Entry 1FPG (X-ray diffraction, 2.30 A resolution); this record covers chains A and B.

== Chain A (and B) ==
Molecule: Fructose 1,6-bisphosphatase
Source organism: Sus scrofa
Notes: EC 3.1.3.11; chain B of this document is another copy of the same molecule, construct and numbering; everything in this record applies to it too
UniProt: P00636 (F16P_PIG); numbering as in UniProt (aligned over 1-335)
Sequence (335 residues; each row starts with the number of its first residue):
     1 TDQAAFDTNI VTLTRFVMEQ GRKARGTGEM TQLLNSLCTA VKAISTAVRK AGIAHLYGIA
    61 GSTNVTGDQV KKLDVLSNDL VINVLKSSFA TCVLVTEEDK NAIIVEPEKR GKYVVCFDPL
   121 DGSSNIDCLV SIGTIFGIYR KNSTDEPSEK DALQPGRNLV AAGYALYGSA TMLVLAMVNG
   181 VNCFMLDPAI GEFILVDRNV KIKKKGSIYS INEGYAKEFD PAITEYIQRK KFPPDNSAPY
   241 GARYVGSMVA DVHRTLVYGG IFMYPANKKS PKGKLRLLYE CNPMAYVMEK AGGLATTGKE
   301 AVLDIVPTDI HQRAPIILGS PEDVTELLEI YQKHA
Disordered / not traced: 1-8, 62-71
Sequence notes: conflict Gln20 (Glu in P00636), Thr96 (Ser in P00636), Asn199 (Asp in P00636)
Ion coordination: Mn2+ site 1: Glu97, Asp118, Asp121, Glu280 (together with 2,5-anhydro-1,6-di-O-phosphono-D-glucitol); Mn2+ site 2: Glu97, Asp118, Leu120
Residues lining bound ligands:
  - 2,5-anhydro-1,6-di-O-phosphono-D-glucitol (AHG): Glu97, Asp118, Leu120, Asp121, Gly122, Ser123, Asn212, Tyr215, Tyr244, Gly246, Ser247, Met248, Phe262, Tyr264, Lys274, Leu275, Arg276, Glu280
  - adenosine monophosphate (AMP): Val17, Gln20, Gly21, Ala24, Gly26, Thr27, Gly28, Glu29, Met30, Thr31, Leu34, Lys112, Tyr113, Arg140, Val160, Met177
Curated features (UniProtKB/Swiss-Prot):
  - binding site (Mg(2+)): Glu98

== How chain A and chain B interact ==
Contacting residue pairs (94):
  Asn9(A) - Gly58(B)  hydrogen bond (backbone-backbone)
  Ile10(A) - Tyr57(B)
  Ile10(A) - Gly58(B)
  Val48(A) - Ser169(B)
  Val48(A) - Ala170(B)
  Arg49(A) - Arg49(B)
  Arg49(A) - Gly168(B)
  Arg49(A) - Ser169(B)  hydrogen bond (side chain-backbone)
  Arg49(A) - Leu186(B)
  Arg49(A) - Pro188(B)
  Lys50(A) - Ala170(B)
  Lys50(A) - Pro188(B)
  Ala51(A) - Asp187(B)
  Ala51(A) - Pro188(B)
  Gly52(A) - Asp187(B)  hydrogen bond (backbone-side chain)
  Ile53(A) - Asp187(B)  hydrogen bond (backbone-side chain)
  Ala54(A) - Ile10(B)
  Ala54(A) - Asp187(B)  hydrogen bond (backbone-side chain)
  Ala54(A) - Ile190(B)  hydrophobic
  Tyr57(A) - Ile10(B)
  Tyr57(A) - Ile194(B)  hydrophobic
  Tyr57(A) - Val196(B)
  Ile59(A) - Ile10(B)  hydrophobic
  Ile59(A) - Ile190(B)  hydrophobic
  Asp127(A) - Val257(B)
  Cys128(A) - His253(B)
  Leu129(A) - Gly168(B)
  Leu129(A) - Ser169(B)  hydrogen bond (backbone-backbone)
  Leu129(A) - Ala170(B)  hydrophobic
  Leu129(A) - Met172(B)  hydrophobic
  Val130(A) - Ser169(B)  hydrogen bond (backbone-side chain)
  Ser131(A) - Leu129(B)
  Ser131(A) - Ser131(B)
  Leu166(A) - Leu129(B)  hydrophobic
  Gly168(A) - Arg49(B)  hydrogen bond (backbone-side chain)
  Gly168(A) - Leu129(B)
  Gly168(A) - Gly168(B)
  Ser169(A) - Val48(B)
  Ser169(A) - Arg49(B)  hydrogen bond (backbone-side chain)
  Ser169(A) - Leu129(B)  hydrogen bond (backbone-backbone)
  Ser169(A) - Val130(B)
  Ser169(A) - Tyr167(B)
  Ala170(A) - Val48(B)
  Ala170(A) - Lys50(B)
  Ala170(A) - Leu129(B)
  Met172(A) - Leu129(B)  hydrophobic
  Met185(A) - Ile53(B)  hydrophobic
  Asp187(A) - Lys50(B)
  Asp187(A) - Ala51(B)
  Asp187(A) - Gly52(B)  hydrogen bond (side chain-backbone)
  Asp187(A) - Ile53(B)  hydrogen bond (side chain-backbone)
  Asp187(A) - Ala54(B)  hydrogen bond (side chain-backbone)
  Pro188(A) - Arg49(B)
  Pro188(A) - Lys50(B)
  Ile190(A) - Ala54(B)  hydrophobic
  Ile190(A) - Ile59(B)  hydrophobic
  Ile194(A) - Tyr57(B)  hydrophobic
  Val196(A) - Tyr57(B)
  Tyr209(A) - Glu213(B)
  Asn212(A) - Ala242(B)  hydrogen bond (side chain-backbone)
  Asn212(A) - Arg243(B)
  Glu213(A) - Tyr209(B)
  Glu213(A) - Glu213(B)
  Glu213(A) - Lys231(B)  salt bridge
  Gly214(A) - Pro239(B)
  Gly214(A) - Tyr240(B)
  Gly214(A) - Ala242(B)
  Ala216(A) - Lys231(B)
  Lys217(A) - Lys231(B)
  Lys217(A) - Phe232(B)
  Lys217(A) - Asn236(B)
  Lys231(A) - Glu213(B)  salt bridge
  Lys231(A) - Ala216(B)
  Lys231(A) - Lys217(B)
  Lys231(A) - Lys231(B)
  Phe232(A) - Lys217(B)
  Pro239(A) - Gly214(B)
  Tyr240(A) - Gly214(B)
  Gly241(A) - Asn212(B)
  Ala242(A) - Asn212(B)  hydrogen bond (backbone-side chain)
  Ala242(A) - Gly214(B)
  Ala242(A) - Tyr244(B)
  Arg243(A) - Asn212(B)
  Arg243(A) - Tyr244(B)
  Arg243(A) - Val245(B)
  Arg243(A) - Gly246(B)
  Tyr244(A) - Ala242(B)
  Tyr244(A) - Arg243(B)
  Tyr244(A) - Tyr244(B)  hydrogen bond (backbone-backbone)
  Val245(A) - Arg243(B)
  Gly246(A) - Arg243(B)
  His253(A) - Cys128(B)
  Val257(A) - Asp127(B)
  Tyr258(A) - Cys128(B)  hydrophobic
Also at the interface, not in a pair above, chain A (54 interface residues in all): Gly58, Ile132, Tyr167, Leu186, Ala189, Leu195, Pro233, Arg254
Also at the interface, not in a pair above, chain B (54 interface residues in all): Asn9, Ile132, Leu166, Met185, Ala189, Leu195, Gly241, Arg254, Tyr258

== Overview ==
The chain A/chain B interface involves 54 residues from each chain; the contacts include 16 hydrogen bonds and
2 salt bridges. Polar pairs include Glu213(A)-Lys231(B), Arg49(A)-Ser169(B) and Gly52(A)-Asp187(B). Ligands of
chain A: 2,5-anhydro-1,6-di-O-phosphono-D-glucitol and adenosine monophosphate.
Chain A and chain B are both Fructose 1,6-bisphosphatase (Sus scrofa); the structure, Structural aspects of
the allosteric inhibition of fructose-1,6-bisphosphatase by amp: the binding of both the substrate ..., was
determined by X-ray diffraction (same publication as 1FPD, 1FPE and 1FPF).
